Entry 3QGK (X-ray diffraction, 3.00 A resolution); this record covers chains F and L of the 12 polymer chains in the assembly.

[Chain F (and L)]
Name: Urease subunit beta 2
Source organism: Helicobacter mustelae
Notes: EC 3.5.1.5; chain L of this document is another copy of the same molecule, construct and numbering; everything in this record applies to it too
Reference sequence: D3UJ80 (D3UJ80_HELM1); residue numbers follow UniProt; this construct covers 1-568
Sequence (568 residues; row label = number of the first residue in the row):
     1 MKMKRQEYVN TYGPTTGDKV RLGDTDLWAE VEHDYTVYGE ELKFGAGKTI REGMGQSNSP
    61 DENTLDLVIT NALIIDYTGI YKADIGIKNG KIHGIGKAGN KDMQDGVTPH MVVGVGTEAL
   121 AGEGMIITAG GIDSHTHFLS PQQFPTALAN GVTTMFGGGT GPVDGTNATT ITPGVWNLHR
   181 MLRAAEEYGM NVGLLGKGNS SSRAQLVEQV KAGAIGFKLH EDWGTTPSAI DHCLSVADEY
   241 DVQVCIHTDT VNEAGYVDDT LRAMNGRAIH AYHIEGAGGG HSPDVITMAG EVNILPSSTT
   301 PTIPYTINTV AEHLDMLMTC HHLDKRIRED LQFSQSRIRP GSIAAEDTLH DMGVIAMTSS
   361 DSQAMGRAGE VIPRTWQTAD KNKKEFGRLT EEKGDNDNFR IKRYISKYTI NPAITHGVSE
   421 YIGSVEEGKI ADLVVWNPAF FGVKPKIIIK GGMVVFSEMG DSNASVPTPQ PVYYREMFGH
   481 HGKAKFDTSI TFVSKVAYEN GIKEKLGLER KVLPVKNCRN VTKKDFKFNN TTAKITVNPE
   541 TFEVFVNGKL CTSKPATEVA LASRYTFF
Disordered / not traced: 329-332
Modified / non-standard residues: Lys218 (lysine nz-carboxylic acid; KCX)
What the authors report for this chain:
  - catalytic residues: Lys218
  - mutagenesis - K218A, K218E, K218R: abolished catalytic activity
  - mutagenesis - C245A: decreased catalytic activity

[How chain F and chain L interact]
Contacting residue pairs - 20 pairs, chain F then chain L:
  Ser59(F) - Asn520(L)  hydrogen bond
  Asp61(F) - Asn517(L)  hydrogen bond
  Glu62(F) - Asp241(L)
  Glu62(F) - Lys495(L)  salt bridge
  Glu62(F) - Lys516(L)
  Glu62(F) - Asn517(L)  hydrogen bond (backbone-side chain)
  Asn63(F) - Glu420(L)
  Lys101(F) - Asn520(L)  hydrogen bond (side chain-backbone)
  Lys101(F) - Asp525(L)  salt bridge
  Asp102(F) - Asn520(L)  hydrogen bond
  Asp241(F) - Glu62(L)
  Glu420(F) - Asn63(L)
  Lys495(F) - Glu62(L)  salt bridge
  Lys516(F) - Glu62(L)
  Asn517(F) - Asp61(L)  hydrogen bond
  Asn517(F) - Glu62(L)  hydrogen bond (side chain-backbone)
  Asn520(F) - Ser59(L)  hydrogen bond
  Asn520(F) - Lys101(L)  hydrogen bond (backbone-side chain)
  Asn520(F) - Asp102(L)  hydrogen bond
  Asp525(F) - Lys101(L)  salt bridge
Other interface residues (no listed pair), chain F (15 interface residues in all): Pro60, Asp105
Other interface residues (no listed pair), chain L (15 interface residues in all): Pro60, Lys524

[In short]
The chain F/chain L interface involves 15 residues from each chain; the contacts include 10 hydrogen bonds and
4 salt bridges. Polar pairs include Glu62(F)-Lys495(L), Lys101(F)-Asp525(L) and Ser59(F)-Asn520(L). The paper
reports the catalytic residue Lys218(F); K218A, K218E and K218R of chain F abolish catalytic activity.
Both chains are Urease subunit beta 2 (Helicobacter mustelae). Entry 3QGK (3.0 A Model of Iron Containing
Urease UreA2B2 from Helicobacter mustelae (refined w/ no ordered solvent)) was determined by X-ray diffraction
(same publication as 3QGA).
